Entry 9K09 (electron microscopy, 2.60 A resolution); this record covers chains j and u of the 48 polymer chains in the assembly.

Chain j:
Protein: Tail tubular protein A
Organism: Anabaena phage A-4L
UniProtKB: A0A059PY25 (A0A059PY25_9CAUD); numbering as in UniProt (aligned over 1-217)
Sequence (217 residues; each row starts with the number of its first residue):
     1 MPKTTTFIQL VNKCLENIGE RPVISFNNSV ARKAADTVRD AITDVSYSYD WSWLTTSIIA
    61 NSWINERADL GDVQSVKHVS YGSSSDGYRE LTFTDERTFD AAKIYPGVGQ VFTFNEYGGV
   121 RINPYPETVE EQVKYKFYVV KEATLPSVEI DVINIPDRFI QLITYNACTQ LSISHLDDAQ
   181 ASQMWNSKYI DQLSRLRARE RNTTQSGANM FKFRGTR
Unresolved in the structure: 1

Chain u:
Protein: Tail tubular protein B
Organism: Anabaena phage A-4L
UniProtKB: A0A059PYE2 (A0A059PYE2_9CAUD); numbering as in UniProt (aligned over 1-1015)
Sequence (1015 residues; numbered 1 to 1015; the number before each row is that of its first residue):
     1 MTDQFERNNI RNNEVAAEQS IQSNNFGGLN TLASPLNVPY QDSPLLLNTT VDTSGQVYKR
    61 KGTRITYTTT GTSTGCYITG FTSGLAYQFQ VAKRGRDILL FQTTNDVTSL LLTKSNVWDT
   121 RAEAVRPSVV TTSEVTPRVI FATGVNKPVQ LLFVEQQTTQ TANGTSVVFS SADRFVNAST
   181 ANCLVYVNRV LVSAPSFSYN AGTKQLTVSN LGSTVIGDVI DLVSVTWQWW AESQFWYGDR
   241 FFGSTTRFNS VSFDRVVKIP TSITTQNNGS DPYYRMRLYK QSNRTGSPNL NEVVQPQLAD
   301 DWAFSDGSIY NYSVNDYPNP SPFWVVFGAL VGGGQPSTVY FSRRRGLGFA NGTSVQASKI
   361 DVVVNGVQRT PIYTPGSAPD SVYRNYYTYF ADTTGAATGT SSTSLVNGIF FDAIPLGLAT
   421 NDTVEASNNT NIHIGSASIA TRYNYNDGSY IPAFGLGDFA DYLNGYYPSV VTFFQGRLVF
   481 GGFPHRPLQV VFSNVNDNIT PGRYYNSFSI TDDNTALSSA FDIILNSRPD DRVVALIEWQ
   541 SSLFILTRQA VFRANGGSSI LSSTNRVISY VSSNGCTNSR CIVRTDFNVM YLSDTGVYNI
   601 NPLVENGEYT VKELSIKIRD KFGVTREPVY EELPWMAYDS VNKQVLLGYP DVGQTNTSRY
   661 VYVYNTYRES WTEYNTPCGF NIWSTTEYTD RLLGTSVCSI LYTTTSSGTP SNFIIIRWNA
   721 SLYIDFIQRK THNGSSYELT TQPAVTHTTN VNQRRYGVNF TLTRQNTAFT INPVTTVNDL
   781 YVTLDGTLLT PNVDYIKEET GYIYLLSTFS TGQTLKIASS PEGNTTPNSW YTVYVNNIRQ
   841 VSPTPSAGTF TLGATNGDII NWGVNYLTIY TTPQFLWNSL GNFKRTQHAY LFLDNRDGVG
   901 VYVASDVNNG QDINQLTELY RVPINFNLSV MYNNQLDGST SYDVMGYDSM YWDEGVFDVS
   961 SPYDQYQPYQ TLKIPITGIG YAFQMLIWNH SDEYFKLGGY QIIAKQKGKR HIGRY
Unresolved in the structure: 1-10

How chain j and chain u interact:
Pairs across the interface (21):
  Gly19(j) - Lys973(u)  hydrogen bond (backbone-side chain)
  Glu20(j) - His888(u)  salt bridge
  Glu20(j) - Pro975(u)
  Arg21(j) - Tyr963(u)  hydrogen bond
  Arg21(j) - Asp964(u)  salt bridge
  Ile24(j) - Tyr947(u)
  Ile24(j) - Tyr951(u)  hydrophobic
  Ile24(j) - Asp953(u)
  Ile24(j) - Glu954(u)
  Val30(j) - Pro975(u)  hydrophobic
  Lys33(j) - Arg885(u)
  Lys33(j) - Thr977(u)
  Ser174(j) - Arg885(u)  hydrogen bond (backbone-side chain)
  His175(j) - Arg885(u)  hydrogen bond (backbone-side chain)
  His175(j) - Gln887(u)
  His175(j) - His888(u)
  His175(j) - Thr977(u)
  Leu176(j) - Gln887(u)
  Asp177(j) - Arg885(u)  salt bridge
  Asp177(j) - Gln887(u)
  Asp177(j) - Lys1005(u)  hydrogen bond (backbone-side chain)
Interface residues without a listed pair, chain j (11 interface residues in all): Asn27
Interface residues without a listed pair, chain u (15 interface residues in all): Trp952, Lys1007

Summary:
Chain j and chain u form an interface of 11 and 15 residues respectively, with 5 hydrogen bonds and 3 salt
bridges. Polar pairs include Glu20(j)-His888(u), Arg21(j)-Asp964(u) and Asp177(j)-Arg885(u).
Chain j is Tail tubular protein A and chain u is Tail tubular protein B, both from Anabaena phage A-4L; the
structure, Cyanophage A4 portal-tail complex, was determined by electron microscopy together with 9JWB, 9K2V
and 9K3A from the same study.
